8ZU3 - chains A and E of the 6 polymer chains in the assembly; structure by electron microscopy, 3.10 A resolution.

# Chain A
Molecule: Piezo-type mechanosensitive ion channel component 1
From: Homo sapiens
Reference sequence: Q92508 (PIEZ1_HUMAN); the construct has insertions or renumbered stretches relative to UniProt, so the offset changes along the chain: 1-712 = UniProt 1-712; 767-857 = UniProt 789-879; 880-2521 = UniProt 880-2521
Amino-acid sequence (2521 residues; numbered 1 to 2521 plus 76 insertion-coded residues; 76 numbers in that range are skipped by the numbering (no residue carries them; nothing is unmodelled there); the number before each row is that of its first residue; a row labelled like 712A-712Z holds insertion residues (712A, then the next letters in order)):
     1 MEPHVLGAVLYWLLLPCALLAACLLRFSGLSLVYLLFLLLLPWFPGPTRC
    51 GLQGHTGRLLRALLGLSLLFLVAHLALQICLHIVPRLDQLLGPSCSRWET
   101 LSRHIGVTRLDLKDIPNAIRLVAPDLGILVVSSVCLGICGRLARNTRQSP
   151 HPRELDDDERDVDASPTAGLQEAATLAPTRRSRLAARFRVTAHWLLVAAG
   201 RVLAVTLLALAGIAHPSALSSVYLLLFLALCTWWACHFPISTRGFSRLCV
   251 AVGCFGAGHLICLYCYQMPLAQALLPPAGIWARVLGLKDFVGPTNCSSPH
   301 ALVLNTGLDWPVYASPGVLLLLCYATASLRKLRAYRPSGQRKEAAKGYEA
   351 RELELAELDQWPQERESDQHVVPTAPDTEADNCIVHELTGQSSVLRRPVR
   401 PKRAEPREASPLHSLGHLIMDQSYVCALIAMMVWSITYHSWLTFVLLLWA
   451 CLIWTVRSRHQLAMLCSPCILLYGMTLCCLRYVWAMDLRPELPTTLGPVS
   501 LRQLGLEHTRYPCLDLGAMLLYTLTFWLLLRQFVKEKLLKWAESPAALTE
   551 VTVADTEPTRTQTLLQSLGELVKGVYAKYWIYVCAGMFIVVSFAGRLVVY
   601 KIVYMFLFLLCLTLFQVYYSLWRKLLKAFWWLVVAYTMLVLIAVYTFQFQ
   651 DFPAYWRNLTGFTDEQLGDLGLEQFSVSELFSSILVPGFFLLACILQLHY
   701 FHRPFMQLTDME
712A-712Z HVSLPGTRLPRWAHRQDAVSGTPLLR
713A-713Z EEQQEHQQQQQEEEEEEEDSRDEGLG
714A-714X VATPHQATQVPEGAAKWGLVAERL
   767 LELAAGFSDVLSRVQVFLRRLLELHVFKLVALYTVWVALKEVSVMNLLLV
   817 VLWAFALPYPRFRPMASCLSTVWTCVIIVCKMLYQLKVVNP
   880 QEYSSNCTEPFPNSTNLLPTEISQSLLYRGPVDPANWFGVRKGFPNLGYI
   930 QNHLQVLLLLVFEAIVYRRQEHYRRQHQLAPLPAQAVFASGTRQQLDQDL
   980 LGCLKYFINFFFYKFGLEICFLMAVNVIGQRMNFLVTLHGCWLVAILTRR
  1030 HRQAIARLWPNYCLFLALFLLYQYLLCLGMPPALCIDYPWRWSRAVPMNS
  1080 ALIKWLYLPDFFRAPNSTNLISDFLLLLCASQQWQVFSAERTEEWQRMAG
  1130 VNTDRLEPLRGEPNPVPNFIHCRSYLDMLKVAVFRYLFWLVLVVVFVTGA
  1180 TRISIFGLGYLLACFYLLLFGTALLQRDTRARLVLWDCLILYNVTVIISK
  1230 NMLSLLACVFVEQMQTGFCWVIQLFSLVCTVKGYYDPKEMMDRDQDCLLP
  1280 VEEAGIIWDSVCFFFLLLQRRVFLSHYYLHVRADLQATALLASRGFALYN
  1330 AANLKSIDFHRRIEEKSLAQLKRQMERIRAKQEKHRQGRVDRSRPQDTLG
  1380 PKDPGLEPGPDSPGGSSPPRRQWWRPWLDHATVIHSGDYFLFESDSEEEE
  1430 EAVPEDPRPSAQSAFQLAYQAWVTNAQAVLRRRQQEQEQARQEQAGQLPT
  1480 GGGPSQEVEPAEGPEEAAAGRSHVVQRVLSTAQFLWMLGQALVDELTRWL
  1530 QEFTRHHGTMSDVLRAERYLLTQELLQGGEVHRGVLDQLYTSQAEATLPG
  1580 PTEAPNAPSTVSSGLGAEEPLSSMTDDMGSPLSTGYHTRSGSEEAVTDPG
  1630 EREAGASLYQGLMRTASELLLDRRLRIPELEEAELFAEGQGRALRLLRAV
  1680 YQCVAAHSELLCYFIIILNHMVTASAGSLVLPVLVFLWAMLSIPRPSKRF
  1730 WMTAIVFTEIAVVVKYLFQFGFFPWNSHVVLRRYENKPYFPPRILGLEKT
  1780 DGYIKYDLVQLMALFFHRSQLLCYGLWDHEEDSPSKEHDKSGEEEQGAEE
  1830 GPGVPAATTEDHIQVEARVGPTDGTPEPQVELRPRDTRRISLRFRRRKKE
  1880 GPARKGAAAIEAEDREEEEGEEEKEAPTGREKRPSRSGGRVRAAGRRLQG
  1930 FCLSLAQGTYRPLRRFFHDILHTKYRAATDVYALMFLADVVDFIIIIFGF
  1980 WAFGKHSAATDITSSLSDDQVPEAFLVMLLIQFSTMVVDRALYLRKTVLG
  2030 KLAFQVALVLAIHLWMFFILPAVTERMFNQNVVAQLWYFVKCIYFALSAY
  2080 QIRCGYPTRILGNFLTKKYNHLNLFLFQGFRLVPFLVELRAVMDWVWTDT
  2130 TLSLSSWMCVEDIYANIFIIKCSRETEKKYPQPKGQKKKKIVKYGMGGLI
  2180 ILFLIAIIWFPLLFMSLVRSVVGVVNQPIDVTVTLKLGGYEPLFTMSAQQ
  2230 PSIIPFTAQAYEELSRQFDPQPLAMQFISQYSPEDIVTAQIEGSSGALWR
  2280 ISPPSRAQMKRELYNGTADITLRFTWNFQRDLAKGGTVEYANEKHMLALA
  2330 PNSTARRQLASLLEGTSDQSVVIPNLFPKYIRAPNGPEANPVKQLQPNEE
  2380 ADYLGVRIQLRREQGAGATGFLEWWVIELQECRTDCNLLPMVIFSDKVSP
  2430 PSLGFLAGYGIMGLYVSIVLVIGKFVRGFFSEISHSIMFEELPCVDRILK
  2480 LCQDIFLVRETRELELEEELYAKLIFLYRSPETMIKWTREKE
Not modelled in the structure: 1-569, 645-677, 712A-712Z, 713A-713Z, 714A-714X, 880-914, 957-969, 1059-1095, 1122-1153, 1234-1282, 1371-1407, 1428-1512, 1569-1644, 1748-1778, 1804-1939, 1981-1998, 2051-2059, 2395-2399
Disulfides: Cys2411-Cys2415
Small-molecule neighbours:
  - L9Q ((1S)-2-{[(S)-(2-aminoethoxy)(hydroxy)phosphoryl]oxy}-1-[(octadecanoyloxy)methyl]ethyl (9Z)-octadec-9-enoate), molecule 1: Gly2108, Arg2110, Leu2111, Val2112, Pro2113, Ile2451, Phe2454, Phe2458
  - L9Q, molecule 2: Leu2449, Val2450, Gly2452, Lys2453, Arg2456, Ser2460
Swiss-Prot annotation at these positions:
  - modified residue: Thr712V (Phosphothreonine), Ser713T (Phosphoserine), Ser1391 (Phosphoserine), Ser1396 (Phosphoserine), Ser1636 (Phosphoserine), Ser1646 (Phosphoserine), Thr1854 (Phosphothreonine)
  - glycosylation (N-linked (GlcNAc...) asparagine): Asn295, Asn2294
What the authors report for this chain:
  - binding site for L9Q: Val2450, Phe2454, Arg2456

# Chain E
Molecule: MyoD family inhibitor domain-containing protein
From: Homo sapiens
Reference sequence: Q9P1T7 (MDFIC_HUMAN); residues 2-247 here correspond to UniProt positions 1-246 (UniProt number = residue number - 1)
Amino-acid sequence (246 residues; row label = number of the first residue in the row):
     2 MSGAGEALAPGPVGPQRVAEAGGGQLGSTAQGKCDKDNTEKDITQATNSH
    52 FTHGEMQDQSIWGNPSDGELIRTQPQRLPQLQTSAQVPSGEEIGKIKNGH
   102 TGLSNGNGIHHGAKHGSADNRKLSAPVSQKMHRKIQSSLSVNSDISKKSK
   152 VNAVFSQKTGSSPEDCCVHCILACLFCEFLTLCNIVLGQASCGICTSEAC
   202 CCCCGDEMGDDCNCPCDMDCGIMDACCESSDCLEICMECCGICFPS
Not modelled in the structure: 2-226
Swiss-Prot annotation at these positions:
  - modified residue (Phosphoserine): Ser129, Ser141, Ser144

# Interface between chain A and chain E
Contacting residue pairs - 21 pairs, chain A then chain E:
  His2100(A) with Leu234(E); Met238(E), hydrogen bond
  Leu2103(A) with Met238(E), hydrophobic
  Gln2107(A) with Cys241(E), hydrogen bond; Phe245(E)
  Leu2111(A) with Phe245(E), hydrophobic
  Asn2145(A) with Pro246(E)
  Ile2148(A) with Pro246(E)
  Ser2152(A) with Ser247(E)
  Arg2153(A) with Ser247(E)
  Thr2155(A) with Met238(E)
  Lys2167(A) with Glu239(E), salt bridge
  Ile2170(A) with Asp232(E)
  Val2171(A) with Glu235(E); Ile236(E); Glu239(E)
  Met2175(A) with Ile236(E), hydrophobic; Glu239(E); Cys240(E); Ile243(E), hydrophobic
  Glu2469(A) with Pro246(E)
Other interface residues (no listed pair), chain A (18 interface residues in all): Phe2104, Arg2110, Lys2168, Ile2179

# Summary
18 residues of chain A and 12 residues of chain E are in contact; the contacts include 2 hydrogen bonds and 1
salt bridge. Among the polar pairs are Lys2167(A)-Glu239(E), His2100(A)-Met238(E) and Gln2107(A)-Cys241(E).
Chain A binds compound L9Q. From the paper: a binding site for L9Q at Val2450(A), Phe2454(A) and Arg2456(A).
Here chain A is Piezo-type mechanosensitive ion channel component 1 and chain E is MyoD family inhibitor
domain-containing protein, both from Homo sapiens. Entry 8ZU3 (Human PIEZO1-MDFIC) was determined by electron
microscopy (same publication as 8ZU8, 8YEZ, 8YFG and 8YFC).
